PDB entry 6C5Q | X-ray diffraction, 2.40 A resolution | chain A

# Chain A
Molecule: Peroxisome proliferator-activated receptor gamma
From: Homo sapiens
Reference sequence: P37231 (PPARG_HUMAN); residues 207-477 here correspond to UniProt positions 235-505 (UniProt number = residue number + 28)
Sequence (281 residues; row label = number of the first residue in the row):
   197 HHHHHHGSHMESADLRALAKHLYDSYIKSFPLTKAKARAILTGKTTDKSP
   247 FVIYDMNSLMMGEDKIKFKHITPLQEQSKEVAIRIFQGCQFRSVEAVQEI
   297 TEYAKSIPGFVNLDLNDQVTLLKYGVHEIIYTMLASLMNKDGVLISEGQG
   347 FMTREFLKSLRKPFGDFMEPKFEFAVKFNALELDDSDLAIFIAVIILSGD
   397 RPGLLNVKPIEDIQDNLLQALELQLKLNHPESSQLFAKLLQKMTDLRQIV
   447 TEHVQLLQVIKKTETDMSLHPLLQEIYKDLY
Disordered / not traced: 197-199
Modified positions: C285 (S-hydroxycysteine; CSO)
Differences from the reference sequence: expression tag (197-206)
Ligand contacts:
  - EKS (2-{3-[(5-{[(1S)-1-(4-tert-butylphenyl)ethyl]carbamoyl}-2,3-dimethyl-1H-indol-1-yl)methyl]phenoxy}-2-methylpropanoic acid), molecule 1: F247, I249, L255, G258, E259, K261, I262, F264, K265, H266, I279, R280, I281, Q283, G284, I341, S342, Q345, G346, M348, L465, L469, Y473
  - EKS, molecule 2: I262, F264, I281, G284, C285, F287, R288, S289, A292, I326, M329, L330, L333, V339, L340, I341, S342, M364, Y473
UniProt features mapped onto this chain:
  - motif: P467 to D475 (9aaTAD)
  - binding site (rosiglitazone): Q286 to S289, H323, H449, Y473
  - cross-link: K224 (Glycyl lysine isopeptide (Lys-Gly) (interchain with G-Cter in ubiquitin))
Reported in the primary citation:
  - binding site for EKS: I262, F264, H266, G284, F287, R288, L330, L333, I341, S342, L465, Y473
  - contacts within the chain: E291-Y477 (hydrogen bond)

# In short
Chain A binds compound EKS. UniProt lists 7 rosiglitazone-binding residues. The paper reports a binding site
for EKS at I262, F264 and H266 among others; contacts within the chain involving E291 and Y477.
Chain A is Peroxisome proliferator-activated receptor gamma (Homo sapiens); the structure, PPARg LBD bound to
SR10171, was determined by X-ray diffraction (same publication as 6C5T).
